PDB entry 5TDU | X-ray diffraction, 1.74 A resolution | chains A and E of the 4 polymer chains in the assembly

Chain A:
Molecule: Toluene-4-monooxygenase system protein A
Organism: Pseudomonas mendocina
Notes: EC 1.14.13.-
UniProt: Q00456 (TMOA_PSEME); residue numbers follow UniProt; this construct covers 1-493
Amino-acid sequence (493 residues; numbered 1 to 493; the number before each row is that of its first residue):
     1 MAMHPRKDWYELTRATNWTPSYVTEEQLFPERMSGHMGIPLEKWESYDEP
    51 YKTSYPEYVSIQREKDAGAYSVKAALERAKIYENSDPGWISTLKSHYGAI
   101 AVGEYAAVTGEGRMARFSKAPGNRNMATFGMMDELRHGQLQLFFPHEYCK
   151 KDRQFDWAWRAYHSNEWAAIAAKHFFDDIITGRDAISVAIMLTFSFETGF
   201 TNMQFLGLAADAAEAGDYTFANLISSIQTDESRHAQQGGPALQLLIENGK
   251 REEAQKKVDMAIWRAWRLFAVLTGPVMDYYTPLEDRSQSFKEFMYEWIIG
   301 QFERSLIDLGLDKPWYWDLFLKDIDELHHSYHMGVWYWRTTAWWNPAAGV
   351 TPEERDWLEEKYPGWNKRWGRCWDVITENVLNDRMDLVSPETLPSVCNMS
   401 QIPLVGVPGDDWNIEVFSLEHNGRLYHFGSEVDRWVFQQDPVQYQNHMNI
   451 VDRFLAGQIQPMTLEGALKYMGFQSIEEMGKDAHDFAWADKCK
Unresolved in the structure: 1, 492-493
Construct notes: conflict Trp-336 (Leu in Q00456), Tyr-337 (Asp in Q00456)
Ion coordination: Fe ion site 1: Glu-104, Glu-134, His-137 (together with P-cresol); Fe ion site 2: Glu-134, Glu-197, Glu-231, His-234 (together with P-cresol)
Residues lining bound ligands: P-cresol (PCR): Ile-100, Gly-103, Glu-104, Ala-107, Glu-134, His-137, Phe-176, Ile-180, Phe-196, Glu-197, Thr-201, Phe-205, Glu-231, His-234
UniProt features mapped onto this chain:
  - binding site (Fe cation): Glu-104, Glu-134, His-137, Glu-197, Glu-231, His-234
  - mutagenesis: Gly-103 (G103L: Increases production of m-cresol, instread of p-cresol), Thr-201 (T201A: Strongly increases consumption of dioxygen in the absence of bound substrate), Gln-228 (Q228A: Shows a strong decrease in the catalytic efficiency for hydroxylation and only a minor change in the affinity for toluene)

Chain E:
Molecule: Toluene-4-monooxygenase system protein D
Organism: Pseudomonas mendocina
Notes: EC 1.14.13.-
UniProt: Q00459 (TMOD_PSEME); residues 1-103 here = UniProt positions 1-103
Amino-acid sequence (103 residues; numbered 1 to 103; the number before each row is that of its first residue):
     1 MSTLADQALHNNNVGPIIRAGDLVEPVIETAEIDNPGKEITVEDRRAYVR
    51 IAAEGELILTRKTLEEQLGRPFNMQELEINLASFAGQIQADEDQIRFYFD
   101 KTM
Unresolved in the structure: 1

Chain A / chain E interface:
Residue-residue contacts (74; chain A residue first):
  Pro-5(A) / Glu-92(E)
  Arg-6(A) / Gln-75(E)  hydrogen bond
  Lys-7(A) / Glu-92(E)  salt bridge
  Pro-50(A) / Ile-88(E)
  Tyr-51(A) / Glu-78(E)
  Tyr-51(A) / Leu-81(E)
  Lys-52(A) / Gln-75(E)  hydrogen bond (backbone-side chain)
  Thr-53(A) / Gln-75(E)  hydrogen bond
  Glu-57(A) / Gln-75(E)
  Ile-61(A) / Gln-75(E)
  Ile-61(A) / Ile-79(E)  hydrophobic
  Gln-62(A) / Glu-78(E)
  Glu-64(A) / Ile-79(E)
  Lys-65(A) / Glu-78(E)  salt bridge
  Asn-202(A) / Ser-83(E)
  Leu-206(A) / Tyr-48(E)
  Leu-206(A) / Ala-82(E)  hydrophobic
  Leu-206(A) / Ser-83(E)
  Ala-209(A) / Ala-47(E)
  Ala-210(A) / Arg-45(E)
  Ala-210(A) / Ala-47(E)
  Ala-213(A) / Arg-46(E)
  Ala-213(A) / Ala-47(E)  hydrophobic
  Glu-214(A) / Arg-46(E)  salt bridge
  Asn-222(A) / Arg-19(E)  hydrogen bond
  Ser-225(A) / Arg-19(E)  hydrogen bond
  Ser-226(A) / Arg-19(E)
  Gln-228(A) / Ala-82(E)
  Thr-229(A) / Arg-19(E)
  Thr-229(A) / Glu-78(E)  hydrogen bond (side chain-backbone)
  Thr-229(A) / Ile-79(E)
  Thr-229(A) / Leu-81(E)
  Thr-229(A) / Ala-82(E)
  Ser-232(A) / Ala-82(E)  hydrogen bond (side chain-backbone)
  Ser-232(A) / Ser-83(E)
  Ser-232(A) / Phe-84(E)
  Arg-233(A) / Glu-78(E)  salt bridge
  Gln-236(A) / Phe-84(E)
  Gln-288(A) / Arg-45(E)
  Phe-293(A) / Tyr-48(E)
  Tyr-295(A) / Leu-4(E)  hydrophobic
  Tyr-295(A) / Ala-5(E)  hydrophobic
  Glu-296(A) / Tyr-48(E)  hydrogen bond
  Glu-296(A) / Arg-50(E)  salt bridge
  Trp-297(A) / Tyr-48(E)  hydrogen bond
  Trp-297(A) / Arg-50(E)
  Trp-297(A) / Ser-83(E)
  Ile-299(A) / Ala-5(E)
  Ile-299(A) / Ala-8(E)  hydrophobic
  Ile-299(A) / Leu-9(E)
  Gly-300(A) / Ala-8(E)
  Gly-300(A) / Asn-11(E)  hydrogen bond (backbone-side chain)
  Gln-301(A) / Ile-17(E)
  Gln-301(A) / Arg-50(E)  hydrogen bond
  Gln-301(A) / Ser-83(E)  hydrogen bond
  Gln-301(A) / Phe-84(E)  hydrogen bond (side chain-backbone)
  Glu-303(A) / Leu-9(E)
  Arg-304(A) / Leu-9(E)
  Arg-304(A) / Asn-11(E)  hydrogen bond (side chain-backbone)
  Arg-304(A) / Asn-12(E)  hydrogen bond
  Arg-304(A) / Phe-99(E)
  Arg-304(A) / Lys-101(E)  hydrogen bond (side chain-backbone)
  Arg-304(A) / Met-103(E)
  Ile-307(A) / Leu-9(E)  hydrophobic
  Ile-307(A) / Lys-101(E)
  Ile-307(A) / Met-103(E)  hydrophobic
  Asp-308(A) / Gln-87(E)
  Asp-308(A) / Phe-99(E)
  Asp-308(A) / Asp-100(E)  hydrogen bond (side chain-backbone)
  Asp-308(A) / Lys-101(E)  hydrogen bond (side chain-backbone)
  Leu-309(A) / Gln-87(E)
  Lys-313(A) / Leu-9(E)
  Leu-321(A) / Ser-2(E)
  Leu-321(A) / Ala-5(E)  hydrophobic
Other interface residues (no listed pair), chain A (49 interface residues in all): Gly-207, Asp-230, Gln-243, Ser-287, Lys-291, Gly-310, Trp-317, Asp-318
Other interface residues (no listed pair), chain E (33 interface residues in all): Glu-76, Asn-80, Ala-85, Ala-90, Thr-102

Summary:
The interface between chain A and chain E involves 49 residues on one side and 33 on the other, with 18
hydrogen bonds and 5 salt bridges. Polar pairs include Lys-7(A)/Glu-92(E), Lys-65(A)/Glu-78(E) and
Glu-214(A)/Arg-46(E). Chain A binds P-cresol.
Chain A is Toluene-4-monooxygenase system protein A and chain E is Toluene-4-monooxygenase system protein D,
both from Pseudomonas mendocina; the structure, Toluene 4-monooxygenase (T4moHD) bound to product after
turnover in crystal, was determined by X-ray diffraction together with 5TDS, 5TDT and 5TDV from the same
study.
